PDB entry 7SEX | X-ray diffraction, 2.20 A resolution | chain A

# Chain A
Protein: Histidine N-alpha-methyltransferase
Source organism: Mycobacterium tuberculosis
Notes: EC 2.1.1.44
UniProt: A0A045KE74 (A0A045KE74_MYCTX); residues 3-321 here = UniProt positions 3-321
Sequence (321 residues; numbered 1 to 321; the number before each row is that of its first residue):
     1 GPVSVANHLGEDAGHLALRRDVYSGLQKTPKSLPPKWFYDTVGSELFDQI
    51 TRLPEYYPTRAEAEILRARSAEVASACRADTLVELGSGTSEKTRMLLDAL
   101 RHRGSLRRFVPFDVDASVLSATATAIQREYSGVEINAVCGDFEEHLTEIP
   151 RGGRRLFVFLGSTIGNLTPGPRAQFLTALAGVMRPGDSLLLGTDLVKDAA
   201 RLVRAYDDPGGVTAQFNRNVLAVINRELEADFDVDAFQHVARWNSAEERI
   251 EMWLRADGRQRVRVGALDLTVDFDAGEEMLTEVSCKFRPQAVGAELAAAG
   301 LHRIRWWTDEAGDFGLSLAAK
Construct notes: expression tag (1-2)
Residues lining bound ligands: 93I (7-methyl-2-morpholin-4-yl-9-[(1R)-1-phenylazanylethyl]-3H-pyrido[1,2-a]pyrimidin-4-one): Pro35, Lys36, Tyr39, Phe47, Tyr56, Asp113, Phe142, Phe159, Gly161, Ser162, Thr163, Asn166, Leu167, Tyr206, Glu282, Ser284
From the paper describing this entry:
  - binding site for 93I: Tyr39, Asp113, Phe142, Phe159, Asn166, Leu167, Ser284

# Overview
Bound to chain A: compound 93I. From the paper: a binding site for 93I at Tyr39, Asp113 and Phe142 among
others.
Chain A is Histidine N-alpha-methyltransferase (Mycobacterium tuberculosis); the structure, M. tb EgtD in
complex with TGX221, was determined by X-ray diffraction together with 7SCF, 7SEW, 7SEY, 7SF4 and 7SF5 from
the same study.
